Entry 8JWT (electron microscopy, 3.40 A resolution); this record covers chains IA and LA of the 40 polymer chains in the assembly.

[Chain IA (and LA)]
Protein: Capsid protein G8P
From: Enterobacteria phage M13
Notes: chain LA of this document is another copy of the same molecule, construct and numbering; everything in this record applies to it too
UniProt: P69541 (CAPSD_BPM13); residues 1-50 here correspond to UniProt positions 24-73 (UniProt number = residue number + 23)
Sequence (50 residues; each row starts with the number of its first residue):
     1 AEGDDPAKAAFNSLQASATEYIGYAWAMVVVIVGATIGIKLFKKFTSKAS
Not modelled in the structure: 1-4

[Interface between chain IA and chain LA]
Contacting residue pairs - 10 pairs, chain IA then chain LA:
  P6(IA) - W26(LA)  hydrophobic
  A10(IA) - V30(LA)  hydrophobic
  Y21(IA) - F45(LA)  hydrophobic
  I22(IA) - F45(LA)  hydrophobic
  A25(IA) - F45(LA)  hydrophobic
  A25(IA) - A49(LA)
  M28(IA) - T46(LA)
  M28(IA) - A49(LA)  hydrophobic
  M28(IA) - S50(LA)
  V29(IA) - A49(LA)
Also at the interface, not in a pair above, chain IA (11 interface residues in all): A7, L14, A18, I32
Also at the interface, not in a pair above, chain LA (11 interface residues in all): V33, G34, I37, G38, L41

[Summary]
Chain IA and chain LA each contribute 11 residues to their interface.
Chain IA and chain LA are both Capsid protein G8P (Enterobacteria phage M13); the structure, Asymmetric middle
segment of the bacteriophage M13 mini variant, was determined by electron microscopy together with 8IXK, 8IXL
and 8IXJ from the same study.
